PDB entry 2OZR | X-ray diffraction, 2.30 A resolution | chains A and G of the 8 polymer chains in the assembly

Chain A (and G):
Protein: Collagenase 3
Organism: Homo sapiens
Notes: EC 3.4.24.-; fragment: Catalytic Domain; chain G of this document is another copy of the same molecule, construct and numbering; everything in this record applies to it too
Reference sequence: P45452 (MMP13_HUMAN); residues 83-249 here correspond to UniProt positions 104-270 (UniProt number = residue number + 21)
Sequence (170 residues; row label = number of the first residue in the row):
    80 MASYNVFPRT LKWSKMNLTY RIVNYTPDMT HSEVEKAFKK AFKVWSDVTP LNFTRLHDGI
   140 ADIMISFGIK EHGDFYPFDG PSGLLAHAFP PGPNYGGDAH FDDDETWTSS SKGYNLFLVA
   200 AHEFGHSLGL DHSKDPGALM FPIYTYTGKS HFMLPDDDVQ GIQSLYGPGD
Disordered / not traced: 80-82 (chain G: 80-82, 249)
Sequence notes: expression tag (80-82)
UniProt features mapped onto this chain:
  - active site: E202
  - binding site (Ca(2+)): D107, D141, D158, G159, S161, L163, N173, G175, D177, D181, D182, E184
  - binding site (Zn(2+)): H151, D153, H166, H179, H201, H205, H211, M219
  - glycosylation (N-linked (GlcNAc...) asparagine): N96, N131
Bound ions: Ca2+ site 1: D107, D182, E184; Ca2+ site 2: D141, N173, G175, D177; Zn2+ site 1: H151, D153, H166, H179; Ca2+ site 3: D158, G159, S161, L163, D181, E184; Zn2+ site 2: H201, H205, H211
Ligand contacts: GG1 (4-{[1-methyl-2,4-dioxo-6-(3-phenylprop-1-yn-1-yl)-1,4-dihydroquinazolin-3(2h)-yl]methyl}benzoic acid): K119, N194, F196, L197, V198, H201, G216, A217, L218, F220, P221, I222, Y223, T224, Y225, T226, G227, K228, S229, H230, F231, M232, P234

Chain A / chain G interface:
Contacting residue pairs (42; chain A residue first):
  R100(A) - I148(G)
  R100(A) - D182(G)
  R100(A) - D183(G)  salt bridge
  I101(A) - P106(G)
  V102(A) - P106(G)
  V102(A) - I148(G)  hydrophobic
  V102(A) - D182(G)
  N103(A) - N103(G)
  N103(A) - Y104(G)
  N103(A) - F146(G)  hydrogen bond (side chain-backbone)
  Y104(A) - N103(G)
  Y104(A) - Y104(G)  hydrogen bond (backbone-backbone)
  Y104(A) - P106(G)  hydrophobic
  T105(A) - H110(G)  hydrogen bond (backbone-side chain)
  P106(A) - I101(G)
  P106(A) - V102(G)
  P106(A) - Y104(G)  hydrophobic
  P106(A) - H110(G)
  M108(A) - H110(G)  hydrogen bond (backbone-side chain)
  H110(A) - T105(G)  hydrogen bond (side chain-backbone)
  H110(A) - P106(G)
  H110(A) - M108(G)  hydrogen bond (side chain-backbone)
  H110(A) - H110(G)
  D137(A) - D183(G)
  M143(A) - I148(G)  hydrophobic
  F146(A) - N103(G)  hydrogen bond (backbone-side chain)
  I148(A) - R100(G)
  I148(A) - V102(G)  hydrophobic
  I148(A) - M143(G)  hydrophobic
  E150(A) - H151(G)
  E150(A) - G152(G)
  E150(A) - Y174(G)
  H151(A) - E150(G)
  H151(A) - H151(G)
  H151(A) - G152(G)
  G152(A) - H151(G)
  G152(A) - G152(G)
  Y174(A) - E150(G)
  D182(A) - R100(G)
  D182(A) - V102(G)
  D182(A) - N103(G)
  D183(A) - R100(G)  salt bridge
Interface residues without a listed pair, chain A (20 interface residues in all): T109
Interface residues without a listed pair, chain G (20 interface residues in all): T109, P160

Overview:
Chain A and chain G each contribute 20 residues to their interface; the contacts include 7 hydrogen bonds and
2 salt bridges. Polar pairs include R100(A)-D183(G), N103(A)-F146(G) and T105(A)-H110(G). Ligands of chain A:
compound GG1.
Chain A and chain G are both Collagenase 3 (Homo sapiens); the structure, MMP13 Catalytic Domain Complexed
with 4-{[1-methyl-2,4-dioxo-6-(3-phenylprop-1-yn-1-yl)-1,4-dihydroquinazolin-3(2H)-yl]methyl}benzoic acid, was
determined by X-ray diffraction (same publication as 2OW9).
